PDB entry 9FL8 | X-ray diffraction, 2.64 A resolution | chains F and B of the 6 polymer chains in the assembly

Chain F:
Molecule: Protein bag of marbles
UniProt: P22745 (BAM_DROME); numbering as in UniProt (aligned over 17-33)
Amino-acid sequence (19 residues; each row starts with the number of its first residue):
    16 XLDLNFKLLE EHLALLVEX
Disordered / not traced: 34
Sequence notes: acetylation (16); engineered mutation L19 (His in P22745), L23 (Gln in P22745), L24 (Met in P22745), L31 (Met in P22745); amidation (34)
Modified / non-standard residues: ACE (acetyl group) at position 16, NH2 (amino group) at position 34; L19, L23 (2-methyl-L-norleucine; MK8); L24, L31 (norleucine; NLE)
Covalent attachments: covalent link L19-L23
Ligand contacts:
  - 1,4-butanediol (BU1), molecule 1: N20, L23, L24
  - 1,4-butanediol (BU1), molecule 2: L24, H27, L31

Chain B:
Molecule: CCR4-NOT transcription complex subunit 9
Organism: Homo sapiens
UniProt: Q92600 (CNOT9_HUMAN); numbering as in UniProt (aligned over 19-285)
Amino-acid sequence (273 residues; each row starts with the number of its first residue):
    13 GPHMLEREKI YQWINELSSP ETRENALLEL SKKRESVPDL APMLWHSFGT IAALLQEIVN
    73 IYPSINPPTL TAHQSNRVCN ALALLQCVAS HPETRSAFLA AHIPLFLYPF LHTVSKTRPF
   133 EYLRLTSLGV IGALVKTDEQ EVINFLLTTE IIPLCLRIME SGSELSKTVA TFILQKILLD
   193 DTGLAYICQT YERFSHVAMI LGKMVLQLSK EPSARLLKHV VRCYLRLSDN PRAREALRQC
   253 LPDQLKDTTF AQVLKDDTTT KRWLAQLVKN LQE
Sequence notes: expression tag (13-18)
Ligand contacts:
  - 1,4-butanediol (BU1), molecule 1: S43, R46, N92, A95, Y134
  - 1,4-butanediol (BU1), molecule 2: A95, Q98, T138, G141, V142, A145
  - 1,4-butanediol (BU1), molecule 3: P104, E105, T106, R107, S108, A109, E153

Chain F / chain B interface:
Contacting residue pairs (24; chain F residue first):
  ACE_16(F) with N88(B), hydrogen bond (backbone-side chain)
  L17(F) with N88(B); R130(B); P131(B), hydrophobic; Y134(B), hydrophobic
  N20(F) with N88(B), hydrogen bond; Y134(B)
  F21(F) with R130(B); Y134(B)
  K22(F) with R130(B)
  L24(F) with Y134(B); L137(B); T138(B)
  E25(F) with L177(B)
  L28(F) with L137(B), hydrophobic; V181(B), hydrophobic
  L31(F) with G144(B); K148(B), hydrogen bond (backbone-side chain); F184(B)
  V32(F) with T180(B); F184(B); H231(B), hydrogen bond (backbone-side chain)
  E33(F) with R227(B); K230(B)
Also at the interface, not in a pair above, chain F (14 interface residues in all): D18, A29, L30
Also at the interface, not in a pair above, chain B (20 interface residues in all): A84, S87, E133, G141, A145

Overview:
14 residues of chain F face 20 of chain B across their interface, with 4 hydrogen bonds. Among the polar pairs
are ACE_16(F)-N88(B), N20(F)-N88(B) and L31(F)-K148(B). 2 1,4-butanediol molecules are bound between chain F
and chain B. Ligands of chain B: 3 copies of 1,4-butanediol.
Here chain F is Protein bag of marbles and chain B is CCR4-NOT transcription complex subunit 9 (Homo sapiens).
Entry 9FL8 (Stapled peptide bound to NOT9-NOT1 complex) was determined by X-ray diffraction.
